PDB entry 1GMH | X-ray diffraction, 2.10 A resolution | chains E and G of the 3 polymer chains in the assembly

== Chain E ==
Name: Gamma-chymotrypsin A
Source organism: Bos taurus
Notes: EC 3.4.21.1
Reference sequence: P00766 (CTRA_BOVIN); residues 1-13 here = UniProt positions 1-13
Chain sequence (13 residues; each row starts with the number of its first residue):
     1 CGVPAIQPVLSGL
Unresolved in the structure: 11-13

== Chain G ==
Name: Gamma-chymotrypsin A
Source organism: Bos taurus
Notes: EC 3.4.21.1
Reference sequence: P00766 (CTRA_BOVIN); residues 149-245 here = UniProt positions 149-245
Chain sequence (97 residues; numbered 149 to 245; the number before each row is that of its first residue):
   149 ANTPDRLQQASLPLLSNTNCKKYWGTKIKDAMICAGASGVSSCMGDSGGP
   199 LVCKKNGAWTLVGIVSWGSSTCSTSTPGVYARVTALVNWVQQTLAAN
Unresolved in the structure: 149
Disulfides: C168-C182, C191-C220
Covalently attached groups: phosphorylisopropane (ISP) linked to S195
Ligand contacts: phosphorylisopropane (ISP): C191, M192, G193, D194, V213, S214, W215, G216
UniProt features mapped onto this chain:
  - active site: S195 (Charge relay system)

== Interface between chain E and chain G ==
Contacting residue pairs (6):
  C1(E) - A206(G)
  G2(E) - A206(G)
  G2(E) - W207(G)  hydrogen bond (backbone-backbone)
  P4(E) - W207(G)
  V9(E) - Q157(G)  hydrogen bond (backbone-side chain)
  L10(E) - Q157(G)
Interface residues without a listed pair, chain E (7 interface residues in all): V3, P8
Interface residues without a listed pair, chain G (5 interface residues in all): S159, G205

== In short ==
Chain E and chain G form an interface of 7 and 5 residues respectively; the contacts include 2 hydrogen bonds.
Among the polar pairs are V9(E)-Q157(G) and G2(E)-W207(G). Phosphorylisopropane is covalently linked to
S195(G). Curated annotation (UniProt) lists active-site residue S195(G) on chain G.
Here chain E is Gamma-chymotrypsin A and chain G is Gamma-chymotrypsin A, both from Bos taurus. Entry 1GMH
(Refined crystal structure of "aged" and "non-aged" organophosphoryl conjugates of gamma-chymotrypsin) was
determined by X-ray diffraction, deposited together with 1GCD.
